7Z6S - chains A and B of the 6 polymer chains in the assembly; structure by electron microscopy, 2.90 A resolution.

[Chain A]
Protein: Tubulin alpha-1B chain
From: Homo sapiens
UniProt: P68363 (TBA1B_HUMAN); numbering as in UniProt; present here: 1-37, 43-451
Sequence (457 residues; numbered 1 to 451 plus 8 insertion-coded residues; 2 numbers in that range are skipped by the numbering (no residue carries them; nothing is unmodelled there); the number before each row is that of its first residue; a row labelled like 37A-37H holds insertion residues (37A, then the next letters in order)):
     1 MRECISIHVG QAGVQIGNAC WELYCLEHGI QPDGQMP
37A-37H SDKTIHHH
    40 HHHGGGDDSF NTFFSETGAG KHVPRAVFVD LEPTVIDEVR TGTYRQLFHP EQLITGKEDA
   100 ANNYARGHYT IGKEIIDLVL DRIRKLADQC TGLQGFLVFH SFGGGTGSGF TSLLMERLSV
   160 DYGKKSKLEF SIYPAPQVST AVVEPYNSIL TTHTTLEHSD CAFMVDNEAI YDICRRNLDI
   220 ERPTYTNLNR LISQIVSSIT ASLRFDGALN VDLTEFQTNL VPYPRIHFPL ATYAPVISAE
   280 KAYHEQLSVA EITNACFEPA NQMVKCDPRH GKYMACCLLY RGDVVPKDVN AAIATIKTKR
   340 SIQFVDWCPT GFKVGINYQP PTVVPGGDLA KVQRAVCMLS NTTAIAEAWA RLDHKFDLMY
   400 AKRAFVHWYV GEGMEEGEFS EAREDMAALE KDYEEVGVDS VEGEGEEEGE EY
Not modelled in the structure: 37A-37H, 43-46, 442-451
Sequence notes: insertion (37F-37H, 40-42)
Metal / ion sites: Mg2+: Glu-71 (together with GTP)
Small-molecule neighbours: GTP (guanosine-5'-triphosphate): Gly-10, Gln-11, Ala-12, Gln-15, Ile-16, Glu-71, Asp-98, Ala-99, Ala-100, Asn-101, Ser-140, Gly-142, Gly-143, Gly-144, Thr-145, Gly-146, Ile-171, Thr-179, Glu-183, Asn-206, Tyr-224, Leu-227, Asn-228, Ile-231
Curated features (UniProtKB/Swiss-Prot):
  - motif: Met-1 to Cys-4 (MREC motif)
  - active site: Glu-254
  - binding site (GTP): Gly-10, Gln-11, Ala-12, Gln-15, Glu-71, Ala-99, Ser-140, Gly-143, Gly-144, Thr-145, Gly-146, Thr-179, Glu-183, Asn-206, Tyr-224, Asn-228, Leu-252
  - binding site (Mg(2+)): Glu-71
  - site: Tyr-451 (Involved in polymerization)
  - modified residue: Lys-37C (N6,N6,N6-trimethyllysine), Ser-48 (Phosphoserine), Ser-232 (Phosphoserine), Tyr-282 (3'-nitrotyrosine), Arg-339 (Omega-N-methylarginine), Ser-439 (Phosphoserine), Glu-443 (5-glutamyl polyglutamate), Glu-445 (5-glutamyl polyglutamate), Tyr-451 (3'-nitrotyrosine)
  - cross-link (Glycyl lysine isopeptide (Lys-Gly)): Lys-326 (interchain with G-Cter in ubiquitin), Lys-370 (interchain with G-Cter in ubiquitin)
  - mutagenesis: Glu-254 (E254A: Abolished GTPase activity; microtubules have an expanded lattice with a negative twist and display high binding to microtubule-end binding proteins such as MAPRE3 ...)

[Chain B]
Protein: Tubulin beta-3 chain
From: Homo sapiens
UniProt: Q13509 (TBB3_HUMAN); residues 1-450 here = UniProt positions 1-450
Sequence (456 residues; each row starts with the number of its first residue):
     1 MREIVHIQAG QCGNQIGAKF WEVISDEHGI DPSGNYVGDS DLQLERISVY YNEASSHKYV
    61 PRAILVDLEP GTMDSVRSGA FGHLFRPDNF IFGQSGAGNN WAKGHYTEGA ELVDSVLDVV
   121 RKECENCDCL QGFQLTHSLG GGTGSGMGTL LISKVREEYP DRIMNTFSVV PSPKVSDTVV
   181 EPYNATLSIH QLVENTDETY CIDNEALYDI CFRTLKLATP TYGDLNHLVS ATMSGVTTSL
   241 RFPGQLNADL RKLAVNMVPF PRLHFFMPGF APLTARGSQQ YRALTVPELT QQMFDAKNMM
   301 AACDPRHGRY LTVATVFRGR MSMKEVDEQM LAIQSKNSSY FVEWIPNNVK VAVCDIPPRG
   361 LKMSSTFIGN STAIQELFKR ISEQFTAMFR RKAFLHWYTG EGMDEMEFTE AESNMNDLVS
   421 EYQQYQDATA EEEGEMYEDD EEESEAQGPK ENLYFQ
Not modelled in the structure: 430-456
Sequence notes: expression tag (451-456)
Small-molecule neighbours:
  - GDP (guanosine-5'-diphosphate): Gly-10, Gln-11, Cys-12, Gln-15, Ile-16, Glu-69, Ala-97, Asn-99, Ser-138, Gly-141, Gly-142, Thr-143, Gly-144, Val-169, Asp-177, Thr-178, Asn-204, Tyr-222, Asn-226
  - GTP (guanosine-5'-triphosphate): Gln-245, Leu-246, Lys-252
Curated features (UniProtKB/Swiss-Prot):
  - motif: Met-1 to Ile-4 (MREI motif)
  - binding site (GDP): Gly-10, Gln-11, Cys-12, Gln-15, Asn-99, Ser-138, Gly-142, Thr-143, Gly-144, Asp-177, Asn-204, Tyr-222, Asn-226
  - binding site (GTP): Gln-11, Glu-69, Ser-138, Gly-142, Thr-143, Gly-144, Asn-204, Asn-226
  - binding site (Mg(2+)): Glu-69
  - modified residue: Ser-172 (Phosphoserine), Glu-438 (5-glutamyl polyglutamate), Ser-444 (Phosphoserine)
  - natural variant: Arg-62 (R62Q: In CFEOM3A), Thr-178 (T178M: In CDCBM1), Glu-205 (E205K: In CDCBM1), Arg-262 (R262C: In CFEOM3A; R262H: In CFEOM3A), Ala-302 (A302T: In CFEOM3A; A302V: In CDCBM1), Met-323 (M323V: In CDCBM1), Arg-380 (R380C: In CFEOM3A), Glu-410 (E410K: In CFEOM3A), Asp-417 (D417H: In CFEOM3A; D417N: In CFEOM3A)

[Interface between chain A and chain B]
Pairs across the interface (58; chain A residue first):
  Met-1(A) / Pro-70(B)  hydrophobic
  Met-1(A) / Gln-94(B)
  His-42(A) / Asp-74(B)  salt bridge
  Lys-163(A) / Gly-400(B)
  Ala-247(A) / Gln-11(B)
  Leu-248(A) / Gln-11(B)
  Leu-248(A) / Asp-177(B)
  Asn-249(A) / Gln-11(B)
  Asp-251(A) / Glu-69(B)
  Thr-253(A) / Gly-98(B)
  Thr-253(A) / Lys-103(B)
  Glu-254(A) / Gly-98(B)
  Glu-254(A) / Asn-99(B)
  Gln-256(A) / Trp-397(B)  hydrogen bond (backbone-side chain)
  Thr-257(A) / Gly-98(B)  hydrogen bond (side chain-backbone)
  Thr-257(A) / Phe-394(B)
  Thr-257(A) / Trp-397(B)
  Asn-258(A) / Asn-99(B)
  Asn-258(A) / Val-179(B)
  Asn-258(A) / Phe-394(B)
  Val-260(A) / His-396(B)
  Val-260(A) / Trp-397(B)  hydrogen bond (backbone-side chain)
  Pro-261(A) / Phe-394(B)  hydrogen bond (backbone-backbone)
  Pro-261(A) / His-396(B)  hydrogen bond (backbone-side chain)
  Tyr-262(A) / Arg-391(B)  hydrogen bond (side chain-backbone)
  Tyr-262(A) / His-396(B)
  Val-324(A) / Thr-219(B)
  Val-324(A) / Pro-220(B)
  Pro-325(A) / Tyr-208(B)
  Pro-325(A) / Pro-220(B)
  Pro-325(A) / Tyr-222(B)  hydrophobic
  Lys-326(A) / Phe-212(B)
  Lys-326(A) / Pro-220(B)
  Asn-329(A) / Val-175(B)
  Asn-329(A) / Glu-205(B)  hydrogen bond
  Asn-329(A) / Tyr-208(B)
  Trp-346(A) / Met-388(B)
  Trp-346(A) / Arg-391(B)
  Trp-346(A) / Ala-393(B)  hydrophobic
  Pro-348(A) / Met-388(B)
  Thr-349(A) / Ser-176(B)
  Thr-349(A) / Thr-178(B)
  Thr-349(A) / Val-179(B)  hydrogen bond (side chain-backbone)
  Thr-349(A) / Gln-384(B)
  Gly-350(A) / Ser-176(B)
  Phe-351(A) / Ser-176(B)
  Phe-351(A) / Asp-177(B)
  Phe-351(A) / Thr-178(B)
  Phe-351(A) / Val-179(B)
  Lys-352(A) / Asn-99(B)
  Lys-352(A) / Asp-177(B)
  Lys-352(A) / Val-179(B)
  Val-353(A) / Asp-177(B)  hydrogen bond (backbone-backbone)
  Val-435(A) / Arg-391(B)  hydrogen bond (backbone-side chain)
  Val-437(A) / Arg-391(B)  hydrogen bond (backbone-side chain)
  Asp-438(A) / Arg-391(B)
  Ser-439(A) / Arg-391(B)  hydrogen bond
  Glu-441(A) / Arg-390(B)  hydrogen bond (backbone-side chain)
Interface residues without a listed pair, chain A (40 interface residues in all): Arg-2, Gln-133, Asp-245, Gly-246, Pro-263, Asp-345, Cys-347, Glu-434, Val-440
Interface residues without a listed pair, chain B (35 interface residues in all): Gln-15, Gly-71, Ser-75, Glu-181, Pro-182, Ala-218, Ala-387

[Summary]
40 residues of chain A face 35 of chain B across their interface, with 13 hydrogen bonds and 1 salt bridge.
Polar pairs include His-42(A)/Asp-74(B), Gln-256(A)/Trp-397(B) and Thr-257(A)/Gly-98(B). Ligands of chain A:
GTP. Chain B binds GDP and GTP.
Chain A is Tubulin alpha-1B chain and chain B is Tubulin beta-3 chain, both from Homo sapiens; the structure,
MATCAP bound to a human 14 protofilament microtubule, was determined by electron microscopy together with 7Z5G
and 7Z5H from the same study.
